Entry 7EV9 (electron microscopy, 2.60 A resolution); this record covers chains A and C of the 9 polymer chains in the assembly.

[Chain A]
Name: Particulate methane monooxygenase alpha subunit
Organism: Methylococcus capsulatus (strain ATCC 33009 / NCIMB 11132 / Bath)
Notes: EC 1.14.18.3
UniProtKB: G1UBD1 (PMOB_METCA); residue numbers follow UniProt; this construct covers 1-414
Amino-acid sequence (414 residues; row label = number of the first residue in the row):
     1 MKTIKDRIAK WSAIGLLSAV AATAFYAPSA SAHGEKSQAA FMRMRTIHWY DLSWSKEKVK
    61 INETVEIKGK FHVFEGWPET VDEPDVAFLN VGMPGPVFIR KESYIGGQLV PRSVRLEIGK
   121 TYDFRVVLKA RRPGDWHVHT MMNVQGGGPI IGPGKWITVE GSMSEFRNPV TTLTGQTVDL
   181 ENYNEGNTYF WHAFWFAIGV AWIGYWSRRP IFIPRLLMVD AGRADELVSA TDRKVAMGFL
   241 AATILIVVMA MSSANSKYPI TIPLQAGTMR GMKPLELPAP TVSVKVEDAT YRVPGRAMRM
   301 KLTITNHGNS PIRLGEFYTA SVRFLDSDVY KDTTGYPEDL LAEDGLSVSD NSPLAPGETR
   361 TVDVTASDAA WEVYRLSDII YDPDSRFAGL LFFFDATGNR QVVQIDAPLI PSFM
Disordered / not traced: 1-32
Ion coordination: Cu+ site 1 near H33 (its only coordinating residue here); Cu+ site 2: H48, H72; Cu+ site 3 near E316 (its only coordinating residue here); Cu+ site 4 near D395 (its only coordinating residue here)
Curated features (UniProtKB/Swiss-Prot):
  - binding site (Cu cation): H33, H48, H72, H137, H139
  - mutagenesis: H48 (H48N: Impairs activity of soluble pmoB construct), H137 (H137A: Abolishes activity of soluble pmoB construct; when associated with A-139), H139 (H139A: Abolishes activity of soluble pmoB construct; when associated with A-137)

[Chain C]
Name: Ammonia monooxygenase/methane monooxygenase, subunit C family protein
Organism: Methylococcus capsulatus (strain ATCC 33009 / NCIMB 11132 / Bath)
Notes: EC 1.14.13.25
UniProtKB: Q603F1 (Q603F1_METCA); residues 30-289 here correspond to UniProt positions 1-260 (UniProt number = residue number - 29)
Amino-acid sequence (260 residues; row label = number of the first residue in the row):
    30 MAATTIGGAA AAEAPLLDKK WLTFALAIYT VFYLWVRWYE GVYGWSAGLD SFAPEFETYW
    90 MNFLYTEIVL EIVTASILWG YLWKTRDRNL AALTPREELR RNFTHLVWLV AYAWAIYWGA
   150 SYFTEQDGTW HQTIVRDTDF TPSHIIEFYL SYPIYIITGF AAFIYAKTRL PFFAKGISLP
   210 YLVLVVGPFM ILPNVGLNEW GHTFWFMEEL FVAPLHYGFV IFGWLALAVM GTLTQTFYSF
   270 AQGGLGQSLC EAVDEGLIAK
Disordered / not traced: 30-107, 158-183, 217-257, 287-289

[Chain A / chain C interface]
Residue-residue contacts (11; chain A residue first):
  R209(A) with L286(C)
  P210(A) with L286(C)
  F212(A) with F266(C), hydrophobic
  I213(A) with F266(C), hydrophobic; L278(C)
  L216(A) with F266(C), hydrophobic; Y267(C), hydrophobic
  L217(A) with G275(C); C279(C), hydrophobic
  M218(A) with V282(C), hydrophobic
  D220(A) with Y267(C), hydrogen bond
Interface residues without a listed pair, chain A (10 interface residues in all): P214, R223
Interface residues without a listed pair, chain C (12 interface residues in all): T263, F269, A270, L274, G285

[Summary]
10 residues of chain A face 12 of chain C across their interface; the contacts include 1 hydrogen bond. Its
one hydrogen-bonded contact is D220(A)-Y267(C). Curated annotation (UniProt) lists 5 Cu cation-binding
residues and 3 mutagenesis sites on chain A.
Chain A is Particulate methane monooxygenase alpha subunit and chain C is Ammonia monooxygenase/methane
monooxygenase, subunit C family protein, both from Methylococcus capsulatus (strain ATCC 33009 / NCIMB 11132 /
Bath); the structure, cryoEM structure of particulate methane monooxygenase associated with Cu(I), was
determined by electron microscopy.
